7PXA - chains 0 and A of the 35 polymer chains in the assembly; structure by electron microscopy, 2.80 A resolution.

Chain 0:
Protein: Proteasome subunit alpha
From: Mycobacterium tuberculosis
UniProt: A0A655IUE1 (A0A655IUE1_MYCTX); residues 1-248 here = UniProt positions 1-248
Amino-acid sequence (248 residues; numbered 1 to 248; the number before each row is that of its first residue):
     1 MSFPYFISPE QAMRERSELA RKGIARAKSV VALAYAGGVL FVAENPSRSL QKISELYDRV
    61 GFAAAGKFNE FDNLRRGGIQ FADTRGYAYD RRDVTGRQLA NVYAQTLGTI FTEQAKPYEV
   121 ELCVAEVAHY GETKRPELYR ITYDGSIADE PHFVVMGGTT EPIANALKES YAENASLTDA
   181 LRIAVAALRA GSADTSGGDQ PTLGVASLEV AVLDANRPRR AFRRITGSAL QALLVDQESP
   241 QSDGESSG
Unresolved in the structure: 1-7, 191-202, 235-248

Chain A:
Protein: AAA ATPase forming ring-shaped complexes
From: Mycobacterium tuberculosis
UniProt: A0A045JPX7 (A0A045JPX7_MYCTX); residue numbers follow UniProt; this construct covers 1-609
Amino-acid sequence (609 residues; row label = number of the first residue in the row):
     1 MGESERSEAF GIPRDSPLSS GDAAELEQLR REAAVLREQL ENAVGSHAPT RSARDIHQLE
    61 ARIDSLAARN SKLMETLKEA RQQLLALREE VDRLGQPPSG YGVLLATHDD DTVDVFTSGR
   121 KMRLTCSPNI DAASLKKGQT VRLNEALTVV EAGTFEAVGE ISTLREILAD GHRALVVGHA
   181 DEERVVWLAD PLIAEDLPDG LPEALNDDTR PRKLRPGDSL LVDTKAGYAF ERIPKAEVED
   241 LVLEEVPDVS YADIGGLSRQ IEQIRDAVEL PFLHKELYRE YSLRPPKGVL LYGPPGCGKT
   301 LIAKAVANSL AKKMAEVRGD DAHEAKSYFL NIKGPELLNK FVGETERHIR LIFQRAREKA
   361 SEGTPVIVFF DEMDSIFRTR GTGVSSDVET TVVPQLLSEI DGVEGLENVI VIGASNREDM
   421 IDPAILRPGR LDVKIKIERP DAEAAQDIYS KYLTEFLPVH ADDLAEFDGD RSACIKAMIE
   481 KVVDRMYAEI DDNRFLEVTY ANGDKEVMYF KDFNSGAMIQ NVVDRAKKNA IKSVLETGQP
   541 GLRIQHLLDS IVDEFAENED LPNTTNPDDW ARISGKKGER IVYIRTLVTG KSSSASRAID
   601 TESNLGQYL
Unresolved in the structure: 1-604
What the authors report for this chain:
  - mutagenesis - K340A: decreased catalytic activity on PupDHFR

Interface between chain 0 and chain A:
Residue-residue contacts (19; chain 0 residue first):
  G23(0) with Y608(A)
  R26(0) with L605(A); Y608(A)
  A27(0) with L609(A)
  K28(0) with L609(A), hydrogen bond (backbone-backbone)
  L50(0) with Q607(A); L609(A), hydrophobic
  K52(0) with L609(A), hydrogen bond (side chain-backbone)
  A65(0) with L609(A)
  G66(0) with Y608(A); L609(A), hydrogen bond (backbone-backbone)
  K67(0) with L605(A); G606(A); Q607(A); Y608(A)
  F68(0) with Q607(A), hydrogen bond (backbone-backbone); L609(A), hydrophobic
  F71(0) with L609(A)
  E119(0) with Y608(A), hydrogen bond
Also at the interface, not in a pair above, chain 0 (13 interface residues in all): N45

In short:
The interface between chain 0 and chain A involves 13 residues on one side and 5 on the other; the contacts
include 5 hydrogen bonds. Among the polar pairs are K52(0)-L609(A), G66(0)-L609(A) and E119(0)-Y608(A). The
paper reports that K340A of chain A reduces catalytic activity on PupDHFR.
Here chain 0 is Proteasome subunit alpha and chain A is AAA ATPase forming ring-shaped complexes, both from
Mycobacterium tuberculosis. Entry 7PXA (Open-gate mycobacterium 20S CP proteasome in complex MPA - global 3D
refinement) was determined by electron microscopy together with 7PX9, 7PXB, 7PXC and 7PXD from the same study.
